1L62 - chain A; structure by X-ray diffraction, 1.70 A resolution.

== Chain A ==
Molecule: Lysozyme
From: Enterobacteria phage T4
Notes: EC 3.2.1.17
Reference sequence: P00720 (LYS_BPT4); residue numbers follow UniProt; this construct covers 1-164
Amino-acid sequence (164 residues; numbered 1 to 164; the number before each row is that of its first residue):
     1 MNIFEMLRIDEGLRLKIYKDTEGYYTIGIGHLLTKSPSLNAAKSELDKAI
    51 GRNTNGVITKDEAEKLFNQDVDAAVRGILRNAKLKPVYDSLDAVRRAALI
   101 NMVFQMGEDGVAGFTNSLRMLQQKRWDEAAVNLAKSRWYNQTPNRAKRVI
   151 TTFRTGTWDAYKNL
Unresolved in the structure: 163-164
Construct notes: conflict T54 (Cys in P00720), A97 (Cys in P00720), D109 (Thr in P00720)
UniProt features mapped onto this chain:
  - active site (Proton donor/acceptor): E11, D20
  - binding site (substrate): L32, F104, S117, N132
  - mutagenesis: E11 (E11A/F/H/M/N: Complete loss of enzymatic activity; E11N: Loss of 84% of enzymatic activity; E11Q: Complete loss of activity), D20 (D20A/N/S/T: Complete loss of enzymatic activity; D20C: Nearly no effet on specific enzymatic activity; D20E/Q: Loss of 99% of enzymatic activity), T26 (T26E: Complete loss of activity at neutral pH; covalently bound substrate; T26H: Facilitates transglycosylation more effectively than hydrolysis; covalently bound substrate), G30 (G30A: Almost complete loss of enzymatic activity; G30F: Almost complete loss of enzymatic activity. The enzyme is destabilized by 1.5 kcal/mol), S117 (S117F: 10-fold decrease in enzymatic activity; S117I: 500-fold decrease in enzymatic activity; S117V: 50-fold decrease in enzymatic activity), N132 (N132I: 5-fold decrease in enzymatic activity; N132M/F: 2-fold decrease in enzymatic activity)

== Overview ==
From UniProt: active-site residues E11 and D20, 4 substrate-binding residues and 6 mutagenesis sites.
Chain A is Lysozyme (Enterobacteria phage T4); the structure, Analysis of the interaction between charged side
chains and the alpha-helix dipole using designed thermostable mutants ..., was determined by X-ray
diffraction, deposited together with 1L55, 1L57, 1L59, 1L61 and 1L63.
